1R17 - chains A and C; structure by X-ray diffraction, 1.86 A resolution.

== Chain A ==
Protein: fibrinogen-binding protein SdrG
Source organism: Staphylococcus epidermidis
Notes: fragment: SdrG ligand binding A-domain
UniProtKB: Q9KI13 (Q9KI13_STAEP); residue numbers follow UniProt; this construct covers 274-598
Sequence (343 residues; row label = number of the first residue in the row):
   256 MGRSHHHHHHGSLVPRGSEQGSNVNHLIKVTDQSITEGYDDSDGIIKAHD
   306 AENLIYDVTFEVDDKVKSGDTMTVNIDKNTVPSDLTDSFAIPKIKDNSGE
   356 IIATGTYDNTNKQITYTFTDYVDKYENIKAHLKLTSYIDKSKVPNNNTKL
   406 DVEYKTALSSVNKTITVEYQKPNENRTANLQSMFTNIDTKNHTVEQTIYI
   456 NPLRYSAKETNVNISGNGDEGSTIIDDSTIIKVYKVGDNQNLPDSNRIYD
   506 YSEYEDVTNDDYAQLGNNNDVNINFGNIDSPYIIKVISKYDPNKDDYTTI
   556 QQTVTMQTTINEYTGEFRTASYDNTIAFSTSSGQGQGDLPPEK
Disordered / not traced: 256-275, 597-598
Construct notes: cloning artifact (256-273)
Bound ions: Ca2+: Glu-292, Ser-297, Ile-300, Glu-307
Reported in the primary citation:
  - conformationally variable residues (order/disorder transition): Lys-350 to Glu-355, Ile-581, Ser-587 to Glu-597

== Chain C ==
Protein: fibrinopeptide B
Sequence (16 residues; each row starts with the number of its first residue):
     5 NEEGFFFSARGHRPLD
Disordered / not traced: 5-7, 19-20
Reported in the primary citation:
  - mutagenesis - G15S: increased binding to fibrinogen-binding protein SdrG (chain A)

== Chain A / chain C interface ==
Residue-residue contacts (53):
  Tyr-294(A) / Arg-14(C)  hydrogen bond
  Ala-303(A) / Ala-13(C)
  His-304(A) / Ala-13(C)
  His-304(A) / Arg-14(C)
  His-304(A) / Gly-15(C)  hydrogen bond (backbone-backbone)
  Asp-305(A) / Arg-14(C)  hydrogen bond (backbone-side chain)
  Ala-306(A) / Ala-13(C)
  Ala-306(A) / Arg-14(C)
  Pro-337(A) / Phe-10(C)
  Ser-338(A) / Phe-10(C)
  Ser-338(A) / Phe-11(C)  hydrogen bond (side chain-backbone)
  Asp-339(A) / Phe-11(C)  hydrogen bond (backbone-backbone)
  Asp-339(A) / Ser-12(C)  hydrogen bond
  Leu-340(A) / Phe-11(C)  hydrogen bond (backbone-backbone)
  Leu-340(A) / Ser-12(C)
  Thr-341(A) / Phe-11(C)
  Phe-344(A) / Phe-10(C)  hydrophobic
  Ala-345(A) / Phe-10(C)
  Thr-390(A) / Phe-10(C)
  Tyr-392(A) / Phe-10(C)
  Tyr-392(A) / Phe-11(C)
  Tyr-392(A) / Ser-12(C)
  Gln-425(A) / Gly-15(C)
  Lys-426(A) / Arg-17(C)
  Pro-427(A) / Arg-17(C)  hydrogen bond (backbone-side chain)
  Asn-428(A) / Arg-17(C)
  Asn-428(A) / Pro-18(C)  hydrogen bond (side chain-backbone)
  Met-438(A) / Ala-13(C)
  Phe-439(A) / Ala-13(C)  hydrophobic
  Ile-442(A) / Phe-11(C)  hydrophobic
  Thr-444(A) / Phe-11(C)
  Tyr-552(A) / Phe-11(C)  hydrophobic
  Ser-576(A) / Pro-18(C)
  Tyr-577(A) / His-16(C)
  Tyr-577(A) / Arg-17(C)
  Tyr-577(A) / Pro-18(C)
  Asp-578(A) / Arg-14(C)
  Asp-578(A) / Gly-15(C)
  Asp-578(A) / His-16(C)  salt bridge
  Asp-578(A) / Pro-18(C)
  Asn-579(A) / Arg-14(C)
  Asn-579(A) / Gly-15(C)
  Thr-580(A) / Ala-13(C)
  Thr-580(A) / Arg-14(C)  hydrogen bond (backbone-backbone)
  Ile-581(A) / Phe-11(C)  hydrophobic
  Ile-581(A) / Ser-12(C)
  Ala-582(A) / Phe-11(C)
  Ala-582(A) / Ser-12(C)  hydrogen bond (backbone-backbone)
  Phe-583(A) / Phe-10(C)
  Phe-583(A) / Phe-11(C)  hydrophobic
  Ser-584(A) / Phe-9(C)
  Ser-584(A) / Phe-10(C)  hydrogen bond (backbone-backbone)
  Ser-586(A) / Phe-10(C)
Other interface residues (no listed pair), chain A (34 interface residues in all): Thr-585
Other interface residues (no listed pair), chain C (11 interface residues in all): Gly-8
The authors on this interface:
  - pairs named by the authors: Tyr-294(A)/Arg-14(C), Ser-338(A)/Phe-11(C) (hydrogen bond), Asp-339(A)/Ser-12(C), Tyr-552(A)/Phe-11(C)
  - interface residues, chain A: His-304(A), Ala-306(A), Leu-340(A), Asp-578(A), Thr-580(A), Ile-581(A), Ala-582(A), Ser-584(A)
  - interface residues, chain C: Phe-10(C), Phe-11(C), Ser-12(C), Ala-13(C), Arg-14(C), Gly-15(C), His-16(C)
  - hot spots on chain C (mutagenesis) - F11A: decreased binding to fibrinogen-binding protein SdrG (chain A)

== Overview ==
The interface between chain A and chain C involves 34 residues on one side and 11 on the other; the contacts
include 12 hydrogen bonds and 1 salt bridge. Among the polar pairs are Asp-578(A)/His-16(C),
Tyr-294(A)/Arg-14(C) and Asp-305(A)/Arg-14(C). The paper describes contacts between Tyr-294(A) and Arg-14(C),
Asp-339(A) and Ser-12(C) and Tyr-552(A) and Phe-11(C); a hydrogen bond between Ser-338(A) and Phe-11(C). The
paper reports that G15S of chain C increases binding to fibrinogen-binding protein SdrG (chain A); interface
residues His-304(A), Ala-306(A) and Phe-10(C) among others.
Chain A is fibrinogen-binding protein SdrG (Staphylococcus epidermidis) and chain C is fibrinopeptide B; the
structure, Crystal Structure Analysis of S.epidermidis adhesin SdrG binding to Fibrinogen (adhesin-ligand
complex), was determined by X-ray diffraction together with 1R19 from the same study.
